Entry 8THQ (X-ray diffraction, 2.41 A resolution); this record covers chains S and B of the 4 polymer chains in the assembly.

== Chain S ==
Molecule: 9-nt RNA strand
Sequence (9 nucleotides; numbered 1 to 9; the number before each row is that of its first residue):
     1 CGUGACUCU
Not modelled in the structure: 1

== Chain B ==
Name: Protein argonaute-2
Source organism: Homo sapiens
Notes: EC 3.1.26.-; fragment: PAZ domain
Reference sequence: Q9UKV8 (AGO2_HUMAN); numbering as in UniProt (aligned over 227-352)
Chain sequence (127 residues; numbered 226 to 352; the number before each row is that of its first residue):
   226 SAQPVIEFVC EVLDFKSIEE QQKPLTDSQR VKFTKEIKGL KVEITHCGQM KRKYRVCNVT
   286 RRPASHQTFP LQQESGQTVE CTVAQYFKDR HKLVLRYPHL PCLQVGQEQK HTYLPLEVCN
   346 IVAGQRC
Not modelled in the structure: 226, 299-302, 351-352
Differences from the reference sequence: expression tag (226)
Curated features (UniProtKB/Swiss-Prot):
  - region: Tyr-311 to His-316 (Interaction with guide RNA)

== How chain S and chain B interact ==
Pairs across the interface - 23 pairs, chain S then chain B:
  G2(S) / Gln-350(B)  phosphate contact
  G4(S) / Lys-266(B)  salt bridge to the phosphate
  G4(S) / Arg-280(B)  salt bridge to the phosphate
  A5(S) / Gln-332(B)  hydrogen bond to the phosphate
  C6(S) / Arg-277(B)  phosphate contact
  C6(S) / Gln-332(B)  phosphate contact
  U7(S) / Met-275(B)  base contact
  U7(S) / Arg-277(B)  salt bridge to the phosphate
  C8(S) / Arg-277(B)  hydrogen bond to the sugar
  C8(S) / Tyr-279(B)  sugar contact
  C8(S) / Arg-315(B)  salt bridge to the phosphate
  C8(S) / Lys-335(B)  base contact
  C8(S) / Thr-337(B)  sugar contact
  U9(S) / His-271(B)  salt bridge to the phosphate
  U9(S) / Phe-294(B)  base contact
  U9(S) / Tyr-311(B)  hydrogen bond to the phosphate
  U9(S) / Phe-312(B)  phosphate contact
  U9(S) / His-316(B)  salt bridge to the phosphate
  U9(S) / Lys-335(B)  base contact
  U9(S) / His-336(B)  hydrogen bond to the sugar
  U9(S) / Thr-337(B)  sugar contact
  U9(S) / Tyr-338(B)  hydrogen bond to the sugar
  U9(S) / Leu-339(B)  sugar contact
Other interface residues (no listed pair), chain S (8 interface residues in all): U3
Other interface residues (no listed pair), chain B (21 interface residues in all): Pro-295, Leu-296, Val-308

== Overview ==
Chain S and chain B form an interface of 8 and 21 residues respectively, with 5 hydrogen bonds and 6 salt
bridges. Polar pairs include C8(S)/Arg-277(B), U9(S)/His-336(B) and U9(S)/Tyr-338(B).
Chain S is a 9-nt RNA strand and chain B is Protein argonaute-2 (Homo sapiens); the structure, Nonamer RNA
bound to hAgo2-PAZ, was determined by X-ray diffraction.
